Entry 2FYL (solution NMR); this record covers chains A and B.

# Chain A
Protein: Alpha-2-macroglobulin receptor-associated protein
From: Homo sapiens
Notes: fragment: Rapd1
UniProtKB: P30533 (AMRP_HUMAN); residues 17-97 here correspond to UniProt positions 51-131 (UniProt number = residue number + 34)
Chain sequence (81 residues; each row starts with the number of its first residue):
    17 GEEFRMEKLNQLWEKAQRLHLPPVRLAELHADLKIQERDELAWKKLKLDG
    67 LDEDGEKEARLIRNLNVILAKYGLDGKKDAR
What the authors report for this chain:
  - contacts within the chain: Lys63-Asp68
  - mutagenesis - K50A: unchanged binding to Low-density lipoprotein receptor-related protein 1 (chain B)

# Chain B
Protein: Low-density lipoprotein receptor-related protein 1
From: Homo sapiens
Notes: fragment: cr56
UniProtKB: Q07954 (LRP1_HUMAN); residues 1-82 here correspond to UniProt positions 932-1013 (UniProt number = residue number + 931)
Chain sequence (82 residues; each row starts with the number of its first residue):
     1 SARTCPPNQFSCASGRCIPISWTCDLDDDCGDRSDESASCAYPTCFPLTQ
    51 FTCNNGRCININWRCDNDNDCGDNSDEAGCSH
Disulfide bonds: Cys5-Cys17, Cys12-Cys30, Cys24-Cys40, Cys45-Cys58, Cys53-Cys71
Bound ions: Ca2+ site 1: Trp22, Thr23, Asp25, Asp27, Asp29, Asp35, Glu36; Ca2+ site 2: Trp63, Arg64, Asp66, Asp70, Asp76, Glu77
What the authors report for this chain:
  - Ca2+ coordination: Trp22, Asp25, Asp27, Asp29, Asp35, Glu36, Trp63, Asp66, Asp70, Asp76, Glu77
  - contacts within the chain: Phe10-Ile18 (backbone contact), Phe51-Ile59 (backbone contact), Cys53-Gly56 (backbone contact)

# Interface between chain A and chain B
Pairs across the interface - 34 pairs, chain A then chain B:
  Arg21(A) - Glu36(B)
  Arg21(A) - Ser37(B)
  Met22(A) - Leu26(B)
  Met22(A) - Asp28(B)
  Lys24(A) - Asp27(B)
  Lys24(A) - Asp28(B)
  Gln27(A) - Cys53(B)
  Gln27(A) - Asn54(B)
  Gln27(A) - Arg57(B)
  Gln27(A) - Ile59(B)
  Gln27(A) - Cys71(B)
  Gln27(A) - Ser75(B)
  Glu30(A) - Asn54(B)
  Glu30(A) - Arg57(B)
  Lys31(A) - Asn74(B)
  Lys31(A) - Ser75(B)
  Lys31(A) - Glu77(B)
  Lys31(A) - Ala78(B)
  Arg34(A) - Asp73(B)
  Arg34(A) - Asn74(B)
  Leu57(A) - Asp28(B)
  Lys60(A) - Asp27(B)
  Lys60(A) - Asp28(B)
  Leu64(A) - Arg16(B)
  Leu64(A) - Ile18(B)
  Leu64(A) - Cys30(B)
  Asp65(A) - Arg16(B)
  Glu74(A) - His82(B)
  Leu90(A) - Ala78(B)
  Gly92(A) - Glu77(B)
  Gly92(A) - Gly79(B)
  Lys93(A) - Asp66(B)
  Lys93(A) - Asp68(B)
  Lys93(A) - Glu77(B)
Other interface residues (no listed pair), chain A (19 interface residues in all): Leu28, Leu35, Glu56, Lys63
Other interface residues (no listed pair), chain B (26 interface residues in all): Cys17, Trp22, Asn67, Cys80
From the paper, about this interface:
  - specific contacts: Lys24(A)-Asp28(B), Lys60(A)-Asp27(B), Asp27(B)-Lys24(A), Asp28(B)-Lys60(A), Asp66(B)-Lys93(A), Asp68(B)-Lys93(A), Asp73(B)-Arg34(A)
  - interface residues, chain A: Gln27(A), Leu28(A), Lys31(A), Lys60(A), Lys63(A), Leu64(A)
  - hot spots on chain A (mutagenesis) - K60A: abolished binding to Low-density lipoprotein receptor-related protein 1 (chain B)
  - interface residues, chain B: Ile18(B), Trp22(B), Ile59(B), Ala78(B)

# In short
19 residues of chain A face 26 of chain B across their interface. The authors report contacts between Lys24(A)
and Asp28(B), Lys60(A) and Asp27(B) and Asp27(B) and Lys24(A) among others. The paper reports that K60A of
chain A abolishes binding to Low-density lipoprotein receptor-related protein 1 (chain B); interface residues
Gln27(A), Leu28(A) and Ile18(B) among others.
Here chain A is Alpha-2-macroglobulin receptor-associated protein and chain B is Low-density lipoprotein
receptor-related protein 1, both from Homo sapiens. Entry 2FYL (Haddock model of the complex between double
module of LRP, CR56, and first domain of receptor ...) was determined by solution NMR.
